1XU3 - chains A and E of the 6 polymer chains in the assembly; structure by X-ray diffraction, 2.30 A resolution.

Chain A:
Protein: Methane monooxygenase component A alpha chain
Organism: Methylococcus capsulatus
Notes: EC 1.14.13.25; fragment: alpha subunit
Reference sequence: P22869 (MEMA_METCA); residue numbers follow UniProt; this construct covers 1-527
Sequence (527 residues; row label = number of the first residue in the row):
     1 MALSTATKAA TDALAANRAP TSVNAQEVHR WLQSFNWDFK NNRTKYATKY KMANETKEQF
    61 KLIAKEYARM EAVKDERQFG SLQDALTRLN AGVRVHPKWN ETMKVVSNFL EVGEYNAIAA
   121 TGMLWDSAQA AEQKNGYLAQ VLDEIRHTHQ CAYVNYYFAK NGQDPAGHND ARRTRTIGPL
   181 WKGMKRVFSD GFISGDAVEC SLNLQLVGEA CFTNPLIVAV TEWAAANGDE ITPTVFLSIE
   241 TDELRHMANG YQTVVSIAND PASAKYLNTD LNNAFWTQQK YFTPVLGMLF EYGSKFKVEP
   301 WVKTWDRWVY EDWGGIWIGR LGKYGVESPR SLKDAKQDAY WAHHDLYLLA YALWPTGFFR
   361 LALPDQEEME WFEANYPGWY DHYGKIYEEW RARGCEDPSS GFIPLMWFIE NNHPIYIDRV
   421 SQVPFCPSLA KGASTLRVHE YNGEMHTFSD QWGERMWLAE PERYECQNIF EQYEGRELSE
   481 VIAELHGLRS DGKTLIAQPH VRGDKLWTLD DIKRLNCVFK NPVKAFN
Not modelled in the structure: 1-17
Bound ions: Fe ion site 1: Glu-114, Glu-144, His-147; Fe ion site 2: Glu-209, Glu-243, His-246
Residues lining bound ligands: 4-bromophenol (BML): Lys-98, Glu-101, Thr-102, Val-105, Leu-180, Met-288, Leu-289, Tyr-292, Gly-293, Tyr-347, Phe-359, Leu-361

Chain E:
Protein: Methane monooxygenase component A gamma chain
Organism: Methylococcus capsulatus
Notes: EC 1.14.13.25; fragment: gamma subunit
Reference sequence: P11987 (MEMG_METCA); residues 1-170 here correspond to UniProt positions 0-169 (UniProt number = residue number - 1)
Sequence (170 residues; row label = number of the first residue in the row):
     1 MAKLGIHSND TRDAWVNKIA QLNTLEKAAE MLKQFRMDHT TPFRNSYELD NDYLWIEAKL
    61 EEKVAVLKAR AFNEVDFRHK TAFGEDAKSV LDGTVAKMNA AKDKWEAEKI HIGFRQAYKP
   121 PIMPVNYFLD GERQLGTRLM ELRNLNYYDT PLEELRKQRG VRVVHLQSPH
Not modelled in the structure: 1-2, 169-170

How chain A and chain E interact:
Residue-residue contacts (98):
  Arg-43(A) / Arg-133(E)
  Thr-44(A) / Arg-133(E)
  Lys-45(A) / Arg-133(E)
  Tyr-46(A) / Arg-133(E)
  Ala-47(A) / Glu-132(E)
  Ala-47(A) / Arg-133(E)
  Ala-47(A) / Gly-136(E)
  Ala-47(A) / Thr-137(E)
  Ala-47(A) / Met-140(E)  hydrophobic
  Thr-48(A) / Thr-137(E)  hydrogen bond (backbone-side chain)
  Thr-48(A) / Met-140(E)
  Lys-49(A) / Met-140(E)
  Lys-49(A) / Glu-141(E)
  Lys-49(A) / Asn-144(E)
  Asp-196(A) / Met-140(E)
  Lys-265(A) / Leu-145(E)
  Tyr-266(A) / Glu-141(E)  hydrogen bond (side chain-backbone)
  Tyr-266(A) / Asn-144(E)
  Tyr-266(A) / Leu-145(E)  hydrophobic
  Thr-269(A) / Tyr-147(E)
  Thr-269(A) / Tyr-148(E)  hydrogen bond (backbone-side chain)
  Asn-272(A) / Tyr-148(E)  hydrogen bond
  Asn-273(A) / Tyr-147(E)
  Asn-273(A) / Tyr-148(E)  hydrogen bond
  Arg-330(A) / Tyr-148(E)
  Ser-434(A) / Gln-167(E)
  Thr-435(A) / Gln-167(E)
  Leu-436(A) / His-165(E)
  Leu-436(A) / Leu-166(E)
  Leu-436(A) / Gln-167(E)  hydrogen bond (backbone-backbone)
  Arg-437(A) / Leu-152(E)
  Arg-437(A) / Arg-156(E)
  Arg-437(A) / His-165(E)
  Arg-437(A) / Leu-166(E)
  Val-438(A) / Val-163(E)
  Val-438(A) / Val-164(E)  hydrogen bond (backbone-backbone)
  Val-438(A) / His-165(E)  hydrogen bond (backbone-backbone)
  His-439(A) / Arg-156(E)
  His-439(A) / Val-161(E)
  His-439(A) / Arg-162(E)
  His-439(A) / Val-163(E)
  Glu-440(A) / Val-161(E)
  Glu-440(A) / Arg-162(E)  salt bridge
  Glu-440(A) / Val-164(E)
  Tyr-441(A) / Pro-42(E)
  Tyr-441(A) / Phe-43(E)
  Tyr-441(A) / Arg-159(E)
  Tyr-441(A) / Gly-160(E)
  Tyr-441(A) / Val-161(E)  hydrophobic
  Asn-442(A) / Pro-42(E)
  Asn-442(A) / Phe-43(E)
  Asn-442(A) / Arg-44(E)
  Asn-442(A) / Tyr-47(E)
  Glu-444(A) / Tyr-47(E)
  Glu-444(A) / Asp-50(E)
  Gln-451(A) / Leu-152(E)
  Trp-452(A) / Tyr-148(E)  hydrophobic
  Glu-454(A) / Leu-152(E)
  Glu-454(A) / Arg-156(E)  salt bridge
  Arg-455(A) / Tyr-147(E)  hydrogen bond (side chain-backbone)
  Arg-455(A) / Tyr-148(E)
  Arg-455(A) / Thr-150(E)  hydrogen bond (side chain-backbone)
  Arg-455(A) / Leu-152(E)
  Arg-455(A) / Leu-155(E)
  Met-456(A) / Tyr-147(E)
  Trp-457(A) / Val-161(E)  hydrophobic
  Leu-458(A) / Leu-155(E)  hydrophobic
  Leu-458(A) / Arg-156(E)
  Leu-458(A) / Arg-159(E)  hydrogen bond (backbone-side chain)
  Leu-458(A) / Val-161(E)  hydrophobic
  Ala-459(A) / Arg-143(E)  hydrogen bond (backbone-side chain)
  Ala-459(A) / Arg-159(E)
  Glu-460(A) / Arg-143(E)
  Glu-460(A) / Tyr-147(E)  hydrogen bond
  Pro-461(A) / Pro-42(E)  hydrophobic
  Pro-461(A) / Arg-159(E)
  Glu-462(A) / Pro-42(E)
  Glu-462(A) / Ile-112(E)
  Glu-462(A) / Arg-143(E)  salt bridge
  Glu-465(A) / Thr-41(E)
  Glu-465(A) / Pro-42(E)
  Glu-465(A) / Arg-44(E)  salt bridge
  Gln-467(A) / Asp-50(E)  hydrogen bond (side chain-backbone)
  Gln-467(A) / Leu-54(E)
  Glu-471(A) / Asn-51(E)  hydrogen bond (backbone-side chain)
  Gln-472(A) / Ile-6(E)
  Gln-472(A) / Asn-51(E)
  Tyr-473(A) / Ile-6(E)  hydrophobic
  Arg-476(A) / Leu-4(E)  hydrogen bond (side chain-backbone)
  Arg-476(A) / Gly-5(E)
  Arg-476(A) / Ile-6(E)
  Glu-484(A) / Gly-5(E)
  Glu-484(A) / Ile-6(E)  hydrogen bond (side chain-backbone)
  Glu-484(A) / His-7(E)  hydrogen bond (side chain-backbone)
  Leu-485(A) / His-7(E)
  Phe-526(A) / Val-164(E)  hydrophobic
  Phe-526(A) / His-165(E)
  Asn-527(A) / Arg-162(E)  hydrogen bond (backbone-side chain)
Other interface residues (no listed pair), chain A (49 interface residues in all): Asp-270, Pro-427, Gly-443, Met-445
Other interface residues (no listed pair), chain E (43 interface residues in all): Ser-8, Tyr-53, Glu-108, Leu-139, Pro-151, Ser-168

In short:
The interface between chain A and chain E involves 49 residues on one side and 43 on the other; the contacts
include 19 hydrogen bonds and 4 salt bridges. Polar pairs include Glu-440(A)/Arg-162(E), Glu-454(A)/Arg-156(E)
and Glu-462(A)/Arg-143(E). Chain A binds 4-bromophenol.
Here chain A is Methane monooxygenase component A alpha chain and chain E is Methane monooxygenase component A
gamma chain, both from Methylococcus capsulatus. Entry 1XU3 (Soluble methane monooxygenase hydroxylase-soaked
with bromophenol) was determined by X-ray diffraction (same publication as 1XU5, 1XVB, 1XVC, 1XVD, 1XVE, 1XVF
and 1XVG).
